PDB entry 5GJA | X-ray diffraction, 2.10 A resolution | chains B and H of the 8 polymer chains in the assembly

[Chain B (and H)]
Protein: 1-aminocyclopropane-1-carboxylate oxidase 2
From: Arabidopsis thaliana
Notes: EC 1.14.17.4; chain H of this document is another copy of the same molecule, construct and numbering; everything in this record applies to it too
UniProtKB: Q41931 (ACCO2_ARATH); residue numbers follow UniProt; this construct covers 1-303
Sequence (303 residues; numbered 1 to 303; the number before each row is that of its first residue):
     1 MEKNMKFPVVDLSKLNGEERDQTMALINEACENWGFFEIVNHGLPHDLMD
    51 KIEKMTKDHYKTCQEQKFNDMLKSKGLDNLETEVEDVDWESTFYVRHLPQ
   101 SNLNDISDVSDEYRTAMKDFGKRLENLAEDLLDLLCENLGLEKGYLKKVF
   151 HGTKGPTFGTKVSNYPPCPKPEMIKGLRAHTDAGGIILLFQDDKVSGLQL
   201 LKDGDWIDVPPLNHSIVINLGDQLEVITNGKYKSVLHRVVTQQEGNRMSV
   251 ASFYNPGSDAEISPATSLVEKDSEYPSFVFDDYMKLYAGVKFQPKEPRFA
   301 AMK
Disordered / not traced: 1-5 (chain H: 1-5, 70-80)
UniProt features mapped onto this chain:
  - binding site (Fe cation): His180, Asp182, His237
  - binding site (2-oxoglutarate): Arg247
Metal / ion sites: Zn2+: Asp182, His237 (together with pyridine-2-carboxylic acid)
Small-molecule neighbours: pyridine-2-carboxylic acid (6PC): Lys161, Tyr165, Leu177, His180, Asp182, Ile187, Leu189, Asn219, His237, Ala251, Phe253
From the paper describing this entry:
  - mutagenesis - K161A/A251L, K161A/F253A, H180A: abolished binding to pyridine-2-carboxylic acid
  - binding site for pyridine-2-carboxylic acid: Lys161, Ile187, Leu189, Ala251, Phe253, Lys291
  - mutagenesis - K161A: decreased binding to pyridine-2-carboxylic acid
  - mutagenesis - K161A: decreased catalytic activity
  - mutagenesis - K161A/A251L, K161A/F253A: abolished catalytic activity

[Interface between chain B and chain H]
Residue-residue contacts (11):
  Thr153(B) with Asp47(H)
  Asp259(B) with Arg123(H)
  Glu261(B) with Leu48(H); Lys51(H), salt bridge; Thr115(H); Ala116(H); Asp119(H)
  Thr266(B) with Asp111(H)
  Ser277(B) with Lys118(H), hydrogen bond (backbone-side chain)
  Val279(B) with Asp119(H); Arg123(H)
Other interface residues (no listed pair), chain B (7 interface residues in all): Ser263
Other interface residues (no listed pair), chain H (10 interface residues in all): Pro45

[In short]
7 residues of chain B and 10 residues of chain H are in contact, with 1 hydrogen bond and 1 salt bridge. Polar
contacts include Glu261(B)-Lys51(H) and Ser277(B)-Lys118(H). The paper reports a binding site for
pyridine-2-carboxylic acid at Lys161(B), Ile187(B) and Leu189(B) among others; K161A/A251L, K161A/F253A and
H180A of chain B abolish binding to pyridine-2-carboxylic acid.
Chain B and chain H are both 1-aminocyclopropane-1-carboxylate oxidase 2 (Arabidopsis thaliana); the
structure, Crystal structure of Arabidopsis thaliana ACO2 in complex with 2-PA, was determined by X-ray
diffraction, deposited together with 5GJ9.
